Entry 5CZ8 (X-ray diffraction, 2.80 A resolution); this record covers chains I and Y of the 28 polymer chains in the assembly.

== Chain I ==
Name: Proteasome subunit beta type-3
From: Saccharomyces cerevisiae (strain ATCC 204508 / S288c)
Notes: EC 3.4.25.1
UniProtKB: P25451 (PSB3_YEAST); residues 0-204 here correspond to UniProt positions 1-205 (UniProt number = residue number + 1)
Amino-acid sequence (205 residues; each row starts with the number of its first residue; numbering starts at 0):
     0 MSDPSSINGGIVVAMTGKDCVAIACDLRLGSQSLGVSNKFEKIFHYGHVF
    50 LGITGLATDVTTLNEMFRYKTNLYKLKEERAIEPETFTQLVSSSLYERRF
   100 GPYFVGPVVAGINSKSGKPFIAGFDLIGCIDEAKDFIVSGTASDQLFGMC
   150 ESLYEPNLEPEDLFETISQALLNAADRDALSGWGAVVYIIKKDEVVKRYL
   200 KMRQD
Disordered / not traced: 0
Swiss-Prot annotation at these positions:
  - modified residue: Ser30 (Phosphoserine)
  - cross-link: Lys69 (Glycyl lysine isopeptide (Lys-Gly) (interchain with G-Cter in ubiquitin))
Metal / ion sites: Mg2+: Asp204 (shared with Ala165(Y), Asp168(Y), Ser171(Y) of chain Y)
Residues lining bound ligands: CARFILZOMIB, bound form (3BV; N-{(2S)-2-[(morpholin-4-ylacetyl)amino]-4-phenylbutanoyl}-L-leucyl-N-[(2R,3S,4S)-1,3-dihydroxy-2,6-dimethylheptan-4-yl]-L-phenylalaninamide): Ser4, Arg98, Val104, Asp124, Leu125, Ile126, Cys128

== Chain Y ==
Name: Proteasome subunit beta type-5
From: Saccharomyces cerevisiae (strain ATCC 204508 / S288c)
Notes: EC 3.4.25.1
UniProtKB: P30656 (PSB5_YEAST); residues -8 to 212 here correspond to UniProt positions 67-287 (UniProt number = residue number + 75)
Amino-acid sequence (221 residues; row label = number of the first residue in the row; numbers below 1 keep their minus sign (Asp-8 is residue -8)):
    -8 DCKIKIAHGTTTLAFRFQGGIIVAVDSRATAGNWVASQTVKAVIEINPFL
    42 LGTMAGGAADCQFWETWLGSQCRLHELREKERISVAAASKILSNLVYQYK
    92 GAGLSMGTMICGYTRKEGPTIYYVDSDGTRLKGDIFCVGSGQTFAYGVLD
   142 SNYKWDLSVEDALYLGKRSILAAAHRDAYSGGSVNLYHVTEDGWIYHGNH
   192 DVGELFWKVKEEEGSFNNVIG
Differences from the reference sequence: engineered mutation Ala33 (Lys108 in P30656)
Metal / ion sites: Mg2+: Ala165, Asp168, Ser171 (shared with Asp204(I) of chain I)
What the authors report for this chain:
  - catalytic residues: Asp17
  - catalytic residues: Gly47 (proposed by the authors, not directly observed)
  - mutagenesis - T1A, T1C, T1S, D17N: decreased growth
  - mutagenesis - T1S, D17N: decreased catalytic activity on Suc-LLVY-AMC
  - mutagenesis - T1C: abolished catalytic activity
  - mutagenesis - T1S: abolished growth in response to 37  degC
  - mutagenesis - T1S (3.7-fold): decreased binding to bortezomib
  - mutagenesis - T1S (1.8-fold): decreased binding to carfilzomib

== Chain I / chain Y interface ==
Contacting residue pairs (45):
  Leu26(I) - Ile211(Y)  hydrophobic
  Arg27(I) - Ala169(Y)
  Ser32(I) - Arg167(Y)
  Ser32(I) - Asp168(Y)
  Ser32(I) - Ala169(Y)  hydrogen bond (backbone-backbone)
  Ser32(I) - Tyr170(Y)
  Leu33(I) - Phe135(Y)  hydrophobic
  Gly34(I) - Arg167(Y)  hydrogen bond (backbone-side chain)
  Val35(I) - Arg167(Y)  hydrogen bond (backbone-side chain)
  Asn37(I) - Asn209(Y)  hydrogen bond (side chain-backbone)
  Asn37(I) - Val210(Y)
  Lys38(I) - Asn209(Y)  hydrogen bond (side chain-backbone)
  Lys38(I) - Ile211(Y)
  Gln144(I) - Trp25(Y)
  Arg176(I) - Trp25(Y)
  Arg176(I) - Val26(Y)  hydrogen bond (side chain-backbone)
  Arg176(I) - Ala27(Y)  hydrogen bond (side chain-backbone)
  Arg176(I) - Ser28(Y)
  Asp177(I) - Asn24(Y)
  Asp177(I) - Val26(Y)
  Ala178(I) - Asn24(Y)  hydrogen bond (backbone-backbone)
  Ala178(I) - Val26(Y)
  Ala178(I) - Ala169(Y)
  Ala178(I) - Tyr170(Y)  hydrophobic
  Leu179(I) - Asn24(Y)
  Trp182(I) - His166(Y)  hydrogen bond (side chain-backbone)
  Trp182(I) - Arg167(Y)
  Tyr198(I) - Ile211(Y)  hydrophobic
  Lys200(I) - Trp198(Y)
  Met201(I) - Trp198(Y)
  Arg202(I) - Gln29(Y)
  Arg202(I) - Gly173(Y)  hydrogen bond (side chain-backbone)
  Arg202(I) - Asp192(Y)  salt bridge
  Arg202(I) - Val193(Y)
  Arg202(I) - Gly194(Y)
  Gln203(I) - His166(Y)  hydrogen bond (backbone-side chain)
  Gln203(I) - Phe197(Y)
  Gln203(I) - Trp198(Y)
  Gln203(I) - Val210(Y)
  Asp204(I) - Arg19(Y)  salt bridge
  Asp204(I) - Ala165(Y)
  Asp204(I) - Ser171(Y)
  Asp204(I) - Gly172(Y)
  Asp204(I) - Gly173(Y)  hydrogen bond (side chain-backbone)
  Asp204(I) - Val193(Y)
Other interface residues (no listed pair), chain I (23 interface residues in all): Ser5, Gln31, Asp175
Other interface residues (no listed pair), chain Y (26 interface residues in all): Asn208

== Overview ==
The interface between chain I and chain Y involves 23 residues on one side and 26 on the other, with 12
hydrogen bonds and 2 salt bridges. Polar contacts include Arg202(I)-Asp192(Y), Asp204(I)-Arg19(Y) and
Gly34(I)-Arg167(Y). From the paper: catalytic residues Asp17(Y) and Gly47(Y); T1A, T1C and T1S of chain Y,
among others, reduce growth.
Here chain I is Proteasome subunit beta type-3 and chain Y is Proteasome subunit beta type-5, both from
Saccharomyces cerevisiae (strain ATCC 204508 / S288c). Entry 5CZ8 (Yeast 20S proteasome beta5-L(-49)S-K33A
mutant in complex with Carfilzomib) was determined by X-ray diffraction together with 5CZ4, 5CZ5, 5CZ6, 5CZ7,
5CZ9, 5CZA and 16 further entries from the same study.
